Entry 8V3Z (electron microscopy, 3.60 A resolution); this record covers chains b and j of the 42 polymer chains in the assembly.

Chain b (and j):
Molecule: Collar (CD1362)
Organism: Clostridioides difficile
Notes: chain j of this document is another copy of the same molecule, construct and numbering; everything in this record applies to it too
UniProtKB: A0A1X9JZ99 (A0A1X9JZ99_CLODI); residue numbers follow UniProt; this construct covers 1-147
Amino-acid sequence (147 residues; row label = number of the first residue in the row):
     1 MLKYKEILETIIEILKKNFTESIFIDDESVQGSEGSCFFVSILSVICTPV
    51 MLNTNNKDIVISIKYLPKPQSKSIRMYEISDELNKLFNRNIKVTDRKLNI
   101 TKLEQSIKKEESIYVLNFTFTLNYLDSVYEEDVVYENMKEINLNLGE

Interface between chain b and chain j:
Contacting residue pairs (38):
  Gln-70(b) / Asp-26(j)  hydrogen bond
  Gln-70(b) / Glu-28(j)
  Gln-70(b) / Ser-29(j)  hydrogen bond
  Ser-71(b) / Asp-26(j)
  Ser-73(b) / Asp-26(j)
  Ile-74(b) / Lys-5(j)
  Tyr-77(b) / Leu-8(j)  hydrophobic
  Tyr-77(b) / Ser-41(j)
  Tyr-77(b) / Ile-42(j)  hydrogen bond (side chain-backbone)
  Glu-78(b) / Lys-5(j)  salt bridge
  Ser-80(b) / Tyr-4(j)
  Asp-81(b) / Leu-2(j)
  Asp-81(b) / Lys-3(j)
  Asp-81(b) / Tyr-4(j)  hydrogen bond (side chain-backbone)
  Asn-84(b) / Met-1(j)
  Asn-84(b) / Tyr-4(j)
  Asn-84(b) / Lys-57(j)
  Lys-85(b) / Tyr-129(j)
  Asn-88(b) / Val-128(j)
  Asn-88(b) / Tyr-129(j)  hydrogen bond (side chain-backbone)
  Arg-89(b) / Pro-49(j)
  Arg-89(b) / Met-51(j)  hydrogen bond (side chain-backbone)
  Arg-89(b) / Leu-52(j)  hydrogen bond (side chain-backbone)
  Arg-89(b) / Thr-54(j)
  Arg-89(b) / Asn-55(j)  hydrogen bond
  Thr-101(b) / Pro-49(j)
  Lys-102(b) / Cys-47(j)
  Leu-103(b) / Ile-46(j)
  Leu-103(b) / Cys-47(j)  hydrogen bond (backbone-backbone)
  Glu-104(b) / Val-45(j)
  Gln-105(b) / Ser-44(j)
  Gln-105(b) / Val-45(j)  hydrogen bond (backbone-backbone)
  Ser-106(b) / Leu-43(j)
  Ile-107(b) / Ile-42(j)
  Ile-107(b) / Leu-43(j)  hydrogen bond (backbone-backbone)
  Ser-112(b) / Asp-27(j)
  Tyr-114(b) / Asp-27(j)
  Tyr-114(b) / Phe-39(j)
Interface residues without a listed pair, chain b (22 interface residues in all): Lys-109
Interface residues without a listed pair, chain j (29 interface residues in all): Ile-25, Val-40, Asn-53

Summary:
Chain b and chain j form an interface of 22 and 29 residues respectively, with 11 hydrogen bonds and 1 salt
bridge. Polar pairs include Glu-78(b)/Lys-5(j), Gln-70(b)/Asp-26(j) and Gln-70(b)/Ser-29(j).
Chain b and chain j are both Collar (CD1362) (Clostridioides difficile); the structure, CryoEM Structure of
Diffocin - postcontracted - Collar - transitional state, was determined by electron microscopy together with
8V3T, 8V3W, 8V3X, 8V40, 8V41 and 8V43 from the same study.
